PDB entry 5MQZ | X-ray diffraction, 2.10 A resolution | chains B and D of the 6 polymer chains in the assembly

# Chain B (and D)
Name: Putative branched-chain-amino-acid aminotransferase
From: Archaeoglobus fulgidus (strain ATCC 49558 / VC-16 / DSM 4304 / JCM 9628 / NBRC 100126)
Notes: EC 2.6.1.42; chain D of this document is another copy of the same molecule, construct and numbering; everything in this record applies to it too
UniProtKB: O29329 (ILVE_ARCFU); residue numbers follow UniProt; this construct covers 1-290
Chain sequence (290 residues; row label = number of the first residue in the row):
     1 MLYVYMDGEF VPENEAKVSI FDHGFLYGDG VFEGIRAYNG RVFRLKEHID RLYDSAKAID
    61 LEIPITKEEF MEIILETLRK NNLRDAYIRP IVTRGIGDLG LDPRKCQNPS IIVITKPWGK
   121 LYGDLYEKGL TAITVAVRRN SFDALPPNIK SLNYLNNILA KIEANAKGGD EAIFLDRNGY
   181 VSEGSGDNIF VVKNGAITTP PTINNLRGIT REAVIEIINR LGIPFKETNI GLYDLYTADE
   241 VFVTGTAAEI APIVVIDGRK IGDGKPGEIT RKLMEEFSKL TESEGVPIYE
Disordered / not traced: 120-123 (chain D: fully traced)
Modified / non-standard residues: Lys150 ((2S)-2-amino-6-[[3-hydroxy-2-methyl-5-(phosphonooxymethyl)pyridin-4-yl]methylideneamino]hexanoic acid; LLP)
Residues lining bound ligands: tris(hydroxyethyl)aminomethane (TAM): Pro201, Thr228, Asn229
What the authors report for this chain:
  - catalytic residues: Lys150

# Interface between chain B and chain D
Contacting residue pairs - 31 pairs, chain B then chain D:
  Asp54(B) with Lys193(D), salt bridge; Tyr233(D); Thr237(D)
  Lys57(B) with Tyr236(D); Arg259(D), hydrogen bond (backbone-side chain); Lys260(D), hydrogen bond (side chain-backbone)
  Ala58(B) with Tyr233(D), hydrophobic; Tyr236(D); Thr237(D); Arg259(D), hydrogen bond (backbone-side chain)
  Asp60(B) with Arg259(D)
  Phe142(B) with Asn178(D); Gly179(D); Tyr180(D), hydrophobic
  Asp143(B) with Arg138(D), salt bridge; Leu175(D); Gly179(D)
  Asn148(B) with Tyr233(D)
  Ile149(B) with Tyr233(D), hydrophobic
  Arg177(B) with Arg177(D); Asn178(D), hydrogen bond (side chain-backbone); Gly179(D)
  Asn178(B) with Asn178(D), hydrogen bond (side chain-backbone); Tyr180(D), hydrogen bond
  Tyr180(B) with Tyr180(D)
  Ile203(B) with Tyr180(D), hydrophobic; Ile230(D); Gly231(D)
  Arg207(B) with Tyr233(D); Asp234(D), salt bridge
  Glu227(B) with Lys226(D), salt bridge
Other interface residues (no listed pair), chain B (17 interface residues in all): Ser55, Ile59, Pro146
Other interface residues (no listed pair), chain D (19 interface residues in all): Asn229, Leu232, Gly258

# Overview
17 residues of chain B and 19 residues of chain D are in contact; the contacts include 6 hydrogen bonds and 4
salt bridges. Polar pairs include Asp54(B)-Lys193(D), Asp143(B)-Arg138(D) and Arg207(B)-Asp234(D). Ligands of
chain B: tris(hydroxyethyl)aminomethane. From the paper: the catalytic residue Lys150(B).
Chain B and chain D are both Putative branched-chain-amino-acid aminotransferase (Archaeoglobus fulgidus
(strain ATCC 49558 / VC-16 / DSM 4304 / JCM 9628 / NBRC 100126)); the structure, Archaeal branched-chain amino
acid aminotransferase from Archaeoglobus fulgidus; holoform, was determined by X-ray diffraction together with
5MR0, 5E25 and 5CM0 from the same study.
